PDB entry 2N8M | solution NMR | chains A and B

# Chain A
Name: Insulin-like growth factor 2 mRNA-binding protein 1
From: Gallus gallus
Notes: fragment: KH domain
Reference sequence: O42254 (IF2B1_CHICK); residues 5-191 here correspond to UniProt positions 387-573 (UniProt number = residue number + 382)
Sequence (191 residues; each row starts with the number of its first residue):
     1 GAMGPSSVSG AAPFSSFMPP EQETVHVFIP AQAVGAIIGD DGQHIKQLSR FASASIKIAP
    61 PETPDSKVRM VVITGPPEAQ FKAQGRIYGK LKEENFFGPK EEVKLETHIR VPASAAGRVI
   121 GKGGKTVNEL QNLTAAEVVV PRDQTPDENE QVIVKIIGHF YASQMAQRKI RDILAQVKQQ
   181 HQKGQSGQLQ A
Construct notes: expression tag (1-4); engineered mutation Phe14 (Tyr396 in O42254), Asp40 (Lys422 in O42254), Asp41 (Lys423 in O42254)

# Chain B
Molecule: 7-nt RNA strand
Sequence (7 nucleotides; row label = number of the first residue in the row):
     1 UCGGACU

# How chain A and chain B interact
Pairs across the interface (20; chain A residue first):
  Gly117(A) - G4(B)  base contact
  Arg118(A) - C2(B)  sugar contact
  Ile120(A) - A5(B)  base contact
  Lys122(A) - U1(B)  sugar contact
  Lys122(A) - C2(B)  phosphate contact
  Lys122(A) - G3(B)  phosphate contact
  Lys122(A) - G4(B)  phosphate contact
  Gly123(A) - G3(B)  phosphate contact
  Gly123(A) - G4(B)  phosphate contact
  Gly123(A) - A5(B)  sugar contact
  Gly124(A) - A5(B)  sugar contact
  Val139(A) - C6(B)  base contact
  Val139(A) - U7(B)  base contact
  Val140(A) - A5(B)  base contact
  Pro141(A) - A5(B)  base contact
  Arg142(A) - G4(B)  sugar contact
  Arg142(A) - A5(B)  phosphate contact
  Arg142(A) - C6(B)  base contact
  Asp143(A) - G4(B)  base contact
  Gln180(A) - C2(B)  base contact
Also at the interface, not in a pair above, chain A (13 interface residues in all): Val127

# Summary
13 residues of chain A and 7 residues of chain B are in contact.
Chain A is Insulin-like growth factor 2 mRNA-binding protein 1 (Gallus gallus) and chain B is a 7-nt RNA
strand; the structure, Zipcode-binding-protein-1 KH3(DD)KH4 domains in complex with the KH4 RNA target, was
determined by solution NMR.
